Entry 8SN1 (electron microscopy, 3.30 A resolution); this record covers chains C and J of the 12 polymer chains in the assembly.

Chain C:
Molecule: Histone H2A type 1-B/E
From: Homo sapiens
Reference sequence: P04908 (H2A1B_HUMAN); residues 11-129 here correspond to UniProt positions 12-130 (UniProt number = residue number + 1)
Sequence (119 residues; row label = number of the first residue in the row):
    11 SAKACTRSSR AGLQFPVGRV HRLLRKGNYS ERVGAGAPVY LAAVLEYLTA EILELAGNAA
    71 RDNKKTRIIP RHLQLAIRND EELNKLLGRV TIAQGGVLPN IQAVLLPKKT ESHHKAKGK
Disordered / not traced: 119-129
Differences from the reference sequence: engineered mutation Ser11 (Arg12 in P04908), Cys15 (Lys16 in P04908)
UniProt features mapped onto this chain:
  - modified residue: Lys13 (N6-(beta-hydroxybutyryl)lysine), Lys36 (N6-(2-hydroxyisobutyryl)lysine), Lys74 (N6-(2-hydroxyisobutyryl)lysine), Lys75 (N6-(2-hydroxyisobutyryl)lysine), Lys95 (N6-(2-hydroxyisobutyryl)lysine), Gln104 (N5-methylglutamine), Lys118 (N6-(2-hydroxyisobutyryl)lysine), Lys119 (N6-crotonyllysine), Thr120 (Phosphothreonine), Lys125 (N6-crotonyllysine)
  - cross-link (Glycyl lysine isopeptide (Lys-Gly)): Lys13 (interchain with G-Cter in ubiquitin), Lys119 (interchain with G-Cter in ubiquitin)

Chain J:
Molecule: 147-nt DNA strand
From: Homo sapiens
Sequence (147 nucleotides; row label = number of the first residue in the row; numbers below 1 keep their minus sign (DA-73 is residue -73)):
   -73 ATCGGATGTA TATATCTGAC ACGTGCCTGG AGACTAGGGA GTAATCCCCT TGGCGGTTAA
   -13 AACGCGGGGG ACAGCGCGTA CGTGCGTTTA AGCGGTGCTA GAGCTGTCTA CGACCAATTG
    47 AGCGGCCTCG GCACCGGGAT TCTCGAT

Chain C / chain J interface:
Contacting residue pairs (13; chain C residue first):
  Arg29(C) with DC49(J), salt bridge to the phosphate
  Arg42(C) with DG38(J), hydrogen bond to the sugar; DA39(J), phosphate contact
  Val43(C) with DG38(J), sugar contact; DA39(J), hydrogen bond to the phosphate
  Gly44(C) with DG38(J), phosphate contact
  Ala45(C) with DG38(J), hydrogen bond to the phosphate
  Lys75(C) with DC58(J), phosphate contact; DA59(J), salt bridge to the phosphate
  Thr76(C) with DG57(J), sugar contact; DC58(J), hydrogen bond to the phosphate
  Arg77(C) with DG57(J), sugar contact; DC58(J), phosphate contact
Also at the interface, not in a pair above, chain C (10 interface residues in all): Arg35, Glu41
Also at the interface, not in a pair above, chain J (7 interface residues in all): DG48

In short:
The interface between chain C and chain J involves 10 residues on one side and 7 on the other; the contacts
include 4 hydrogen bonds and 2 salt bridges. Polar pairs include Arg42(C)-DG38(J), Val43(C)-DA39(J) and
Ala45(C)-DG38(J).
Here chain C is Histone H2A type 1-B/E and chain J is a 147-nt DNA strand, both from Homo sapiens. Entry 8SN1
(Cryo-EM structure of the human nucleosome core particle in complex with RNF168 and UbcH5c~Ub (UbcH5c
chemically ...) was determined by electron microscopy together with 8SMW, 8SMX, 8SMY, 8SMZ, 8SN0, 8SN2 and 3
further entries from the same study.
